PDB entry 3B8H | X-ray diffraction, 2.50 A resolution | chains A and B

[Chain A]
Protein: Elongation factor 2
Source organism: Saccharomyces cerevisiae
UniProt: P32324 (EF2_YEAST); numbering as in UniProt (aligned over 1-842)
Chain sequence (842 residues; row label = number of the first residue in the row):
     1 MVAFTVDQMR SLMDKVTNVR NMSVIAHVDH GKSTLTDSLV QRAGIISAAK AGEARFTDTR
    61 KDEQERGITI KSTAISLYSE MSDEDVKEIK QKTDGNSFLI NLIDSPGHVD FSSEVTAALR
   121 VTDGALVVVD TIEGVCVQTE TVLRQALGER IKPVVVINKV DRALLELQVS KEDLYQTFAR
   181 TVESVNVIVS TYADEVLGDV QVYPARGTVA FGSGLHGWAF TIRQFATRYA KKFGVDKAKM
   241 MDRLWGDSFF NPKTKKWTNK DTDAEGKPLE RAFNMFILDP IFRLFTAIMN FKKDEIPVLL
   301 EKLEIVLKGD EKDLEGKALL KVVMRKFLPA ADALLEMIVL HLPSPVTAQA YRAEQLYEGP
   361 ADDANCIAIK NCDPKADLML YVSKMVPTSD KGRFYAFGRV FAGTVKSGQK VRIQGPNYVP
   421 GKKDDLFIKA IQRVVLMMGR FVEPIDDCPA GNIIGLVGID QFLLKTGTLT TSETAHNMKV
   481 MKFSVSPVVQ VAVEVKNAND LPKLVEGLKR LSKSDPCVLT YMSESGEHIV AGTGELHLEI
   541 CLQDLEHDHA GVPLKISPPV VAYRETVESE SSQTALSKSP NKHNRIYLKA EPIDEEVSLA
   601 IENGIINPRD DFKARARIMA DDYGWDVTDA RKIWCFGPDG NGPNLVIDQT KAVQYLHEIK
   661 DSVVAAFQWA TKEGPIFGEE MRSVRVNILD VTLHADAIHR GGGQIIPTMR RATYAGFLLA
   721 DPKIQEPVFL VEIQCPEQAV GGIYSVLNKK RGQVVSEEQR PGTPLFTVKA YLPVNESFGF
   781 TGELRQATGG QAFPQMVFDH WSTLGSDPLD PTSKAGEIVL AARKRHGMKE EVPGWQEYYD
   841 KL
Unresolved in the structure: 1, 49-66
Modified / non-standard residues: His699 ({3-[4-(2-amino-2-carboxy-ethyl)-1H-imidazol-2-yl]-1-carbamoyl-propyl}-trimethyl-ammonium; DDE)
Swiss-Prot annotation at these positions:
  - binding site (GTP): Ala26 to Ser33, Asn158 to Asp161, Ser213 to Leu215
  - modified residue: Lys509 (N6,N6,N6-trimethyllysine), Ser579 (Phosphoserine), Lys613 (N6,N6-dimethyllysine), Thr713 (Phosphothreonine), Thr763 (Phosphothreonine)
  - cross-link: Lys841 (Glycyl lysine isopeptide (Lys-Gly) (interchain with G-Cter in ubiquitin))
  - mutagenesis: Arg180 (R180G: Causes resistance to fusidic acid and reduces sensitivity to sordarin), Val187 (V187F: Causes resistance to fusidic acid and reduces sensitivity to sordarin), Gln490 (Q490E: Reduces sensitivity to sordarin), Tyr521 (Y521D/N/S: Reduces sensitivity to fusidic acid and sordarin), Ser523 (S523F/P: Causes resistance to fusidic acid and sordarin), Ile529 (I529T: Reduces sensitivity to sordarin), Pro559 (P559L/R: Causes resistance to fusidic acid and sordarin), Ala562 (A562P: Reduces sensitivity to fusidic acid and causes resistance to sordarin), Pro580 (P580H: Causes impaired ribosomal translocation with an increased rate of -1 programmed ribosomal frameshift read-through during translation), His694 (H694A: Abolished ability to promote translation elongation), Asp696 (D696A: Leads to conditional growth defects, sensitivity to translation inhibitors, and decreased translation), Ile698 (I698A: Leads to conditional growth defects, sensitivity to translation inhibitors, and decreased translation), 4 further mutagenesis entries in UniProt

[Chain B]
Protein: Exotoxin A
Source organism: Pseudomonas aeruginosa
Notes: EC 2.4.2.36; fragment: catalytic domain
UniProt: P11439 (TOXA_PSEAE); residues 400-605 here correspond to UniProt positions 425-630 (UniProt number = residue number + 25)
Chain sequence (207 residues; numbered 399 to 605; the number before each row is that of its first residue):
   399 AFLGDGGDVS FSTRGTQNWT VERLLQAHRQ LEERGYVFVG YHGTFLEAAQ SIVFGGVRAR
   459 SQDLDAIWRG FYIAGDPALA YGYAQDQEPD ARGRIRNGAL LRVYVPRSSL PGFYRTSLTL
   519 AAPEAAGEVE RLIGHPLPLR LDAITGPAEE GGRLETILGW PLAERTVVIP SAIPTDPRNV
   579 GGDLDPSSIP DKEQAISALP DYASQPG
Differences from the reference sequence: expression tag (399); engineered mutation Ala546 (Glu571 in P11439)
Swiss-Prot annotation at these positions:
  - active site: Glu553
  - binding site (NAD(+)): His440 to Thr442, Ser449, Gly454 to Gln460, Glu553
Ligand contacts: NAD (nicotinamide-adenine-dinucleotide): Tyr439, His440, Gly441, Thr442, Phe443, Ala446, Ser449, Ile450, Gly454, Val455, Arg456, Arg458, Gln460, Leu462, Phe469, Tyr470, Ile471, Ala472, Leu477, Ala478, Tyr481, Glu553, Trp558
What the authors report for this chain:
  - catalytic residues: His440, Tyr470, Tyr481, Glu553 (citing earlier work)
  - catalytic residues: Arg551
  - mutagenesis - G550A, E553A: decreased catalytic activity
  - mutagenesis - G454A, R458A, R458H (56-fold), Q460A, R551A, R551E, R551K, R551Q: decreased catalytic activity on ADPRT
  - mutagenesis - R551C, R551H: abolished catalytic activity
  - mutagenesis - R458H (53-fold): decreased catalytic activity on GH
  - mutagenesis - R458H (31-fold), G549A, G550A: decreased binding to NAD
  - mutagenesis - E547A: unchanged catalytic activity
  - mutagenesis - E548A, L552A: increased catalytic activity

[How chain A and chain B interact]
Residue-residue contacts (25; chain A residue first):
  Glu524(A) - Arg492(B)  hydrogen bond (backbone-side chain)
  Ser525(A) - Arg412(B)  hydrogen bond (backbone-side chain)
  Glu527(A) - Arg412(B)  salt bridge
  Pro580(A) - Gln483(B)
  Trp669(A) - Arg490(B)
  Trp669(A) - Gly491(B)  hydrogen bond (side chain-backbone)
  Trp669(A) - Arg492(B)
  Gly702(A) - Pro487(B)
  Gly703(A) - Gln485(B)
  Gly703(A) - Pro487(B)
  Gly703(A) - Ile493(B)
  Ile706(A) - Pro487(B)  hydrophobic
  Ile706(A) - Gly491(B)
  Ile706(A) - Ile493(B)  hydrophobic
  Pro707(A) - Val578(B)
  Arg711(A) - Asn577(B)  hydrogen bond
  Arg711(A) - Val578(B)
  Arg711(A) - Gly579(B)
  Arg711(A) - Gly580(B)
  His826(A) - Arg576(B)
  Met828(A) - Arg576(B)
  Glu837(A) - Asn577(B)  hydrogen bond
  Tyr838(A) - Arg576(B)  hydrogen bond (side chain-backbone)
  Tyr838(A) - Asn577(B)
  Lys841(A) - Asp581(B)
Also at the interface, not in a pair above, chain A (19 interface residues in all): Gly526, Lys582, Ala665, Tyr714
Also at the interface, not in a pair above, chain B (17 interface residues in all): Thr411, Glu486, Asp574

[Overview]
19 residues of chain A face 17 of chain B across their interface, with 6 hydrogen bonds and 1 salt bridge.
Among the polar pairs are Glu527(A)-Arg412(B), Glu524(A)-Arg492(B) and Ser525(A)-Arg412(B). The paper reports
catalytic residues His440(B), Tyr470(B) and Tyr481(B) among others; G454A, R458A and R458H of chain B, among
others, reduce catalytic activity on ADPRT; 16 substitutions were tested in all.
Chain A is Elongation factor 2 (Saccharomyces cerevisiae) and chain B is Exotoxin A (Pseudomonas aeruginosa);
the structure, Structure of the eEF2-ExoA(E546A)-NAD+ complex, was determined by X-ray diffraction together
with 2ZIT, 3B78 and 3B82 from the same study.
